PDB entry 9CL0 | electron microscopy, 2.30 A resolution | chains A and B

# Chain A (and B)
Protein: Solute carrier family 53 member 1
From: Homo sapiens
Notes: chain B of this document is another copy of the same molecule, construct and numbering; everything in this record applies to it too
UniProt: Q9UBH6 (S53A1_HUMAN); numbering as in UniProt (aligned over 1-696)
Amino-acid sequence (724 residues; each row starts with the number of its first residue):
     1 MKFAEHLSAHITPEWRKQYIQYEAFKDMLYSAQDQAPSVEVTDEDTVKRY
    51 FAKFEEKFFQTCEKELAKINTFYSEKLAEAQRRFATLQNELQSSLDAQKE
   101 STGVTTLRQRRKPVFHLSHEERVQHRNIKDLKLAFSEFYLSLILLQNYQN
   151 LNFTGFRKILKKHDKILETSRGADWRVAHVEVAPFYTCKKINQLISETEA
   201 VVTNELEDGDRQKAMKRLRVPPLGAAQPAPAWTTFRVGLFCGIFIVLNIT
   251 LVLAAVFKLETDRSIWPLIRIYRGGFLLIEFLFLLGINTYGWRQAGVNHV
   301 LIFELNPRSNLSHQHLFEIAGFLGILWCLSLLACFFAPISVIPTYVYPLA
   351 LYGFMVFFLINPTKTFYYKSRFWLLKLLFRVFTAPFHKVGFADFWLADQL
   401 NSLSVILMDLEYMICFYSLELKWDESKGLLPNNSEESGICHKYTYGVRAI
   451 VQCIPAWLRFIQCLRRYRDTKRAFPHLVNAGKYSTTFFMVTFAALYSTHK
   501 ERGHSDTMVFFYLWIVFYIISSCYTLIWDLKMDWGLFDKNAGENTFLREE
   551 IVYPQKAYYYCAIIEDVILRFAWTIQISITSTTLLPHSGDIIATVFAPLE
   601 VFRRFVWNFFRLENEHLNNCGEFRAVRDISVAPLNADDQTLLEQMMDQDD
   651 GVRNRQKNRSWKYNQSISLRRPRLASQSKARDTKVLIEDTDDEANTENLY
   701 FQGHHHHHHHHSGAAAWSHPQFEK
Unresolved in the structure: 1-230, 423-442, 626-724
Construct notes: expression tag (697-724)
Swiss-Prot annotation at these positions:
  - region: Lys158 to Lys165 (Important for inositol polyphosphate binding)
  - binding site (phosphate): Asp398, Asn401, Lys482, Tyr483, Arg570, Arg603, Arg604
  - site: Trp573 (Gating residue for phosphate transport)
  - modified residue: Ser668 (Phosphoserine), Thr690 (Phosphothreonine)

# How chain A and chain B interact
Residue-residue contacts (19):
  Ala231(A) - Thr234(B)
  Thr234(A) - Ala231(B)
  Thr234(A) - Phe235(B)
  Phe235(A) - Thr234(B)
  Phe235(A) - Gly238(B)
  Gly238(A) - Phe235(B)
  Gly238(A) - Gly238(B)
  Gly238(A) - Leu239(B)  hydrogen bond (backbone-backbone)
  Leu239(A) - Gly238(B)  hydrogen bond (backbone-backbone)
  Leu239(A) - Leu239(B)
  Leu239(A) - Cys241(B)  hydrophobic
  Leu239(A) - Gly242(B)
  Cys241(A) - Leu239(B)  hydrophobic
  Gly242(A) - Leu239(B)
  Gly242(A) - Ile243(B)
  Ile243(A) - Gly242(B)
  Ile243(A) - Val246(B)  hydrophobic
  Val246(A) - Ile243(B)  hydrophobic
  Val246(A) - Val246(B)  hydrophobic
Also at the interface, not in a pair above, chain A (12 interface residues in all): Val237, Ile245, Leu247
Also at the interface, not in a pair above, chain B (12 interface residues in all): Val237, Ile245, Leu247

# Overview
Chain A and chain B each contribute 12 residues to their interface; the contacts include 2 hydrogen bonds. Its
one hydrogen bond, Gly238(A)-Leu239(B), is backbone to backbone. UniProt lists 7 phosphate-binding residues on
chain A.
Both chains are Solute carrier family 53 member 1 (Homo sapiens). Entry 9CL0 (Cryo-EM structure of human XPR1
in presence of inorganic phosphate and phytic acid) was determined by electron microscopy (same publication as
9CKZ).
